Entry 1IBM (X-ray diffraction, 3.31 A resolution); this record covers chains A and P of the 24 polymer chains in the assembly.

== Chain A ==
Molecule: 16S ribosomal RNA
From: Thermus thermophilus
Sequence (1522 nucleotides; row label = number of the first residue in the row; note: 42 numbers in that range are skipped by the numbering (no residue carries them; nothing is unmodelled there); a row labelled like 190A-190L holds insertion residues (190A, then the next letters in order); numbering starts at 0):
     0 UUUGUUGGAGAGUUUGAUCCUGGCUCAGGGUGAACGCUGGCGGCGUGCCU
    50 AAGACAUGCAAGUCGUGCGGG
    73 CCGCGGGGUUUU
    88 ACUCCG
    95 UGGUC
   101 AGCGGCGGACGGGUGAGUAACGCGUGGGU
  129A G
   130 ACCUACCCGGAAGAGGGGGACAACCCGGGGAAACUCGGGCUAAUCCCCCA
   180 UGUGGACCCGC
190A-190L CCCUUGGGGUGU
   191 GUCCAAAGGGCUUU
   216 GCCCGCUUCCGGAUGGGCCCGCGUCCCAUCAGCUAGUUGGUGGGGUAAUG
   266 GCCCACCAAGGCGACGACGGGUAGCCGGUCUGAGAGGAUGGCCGGCCACA
   316 GGGGCACUGAGACACGGGCCCCACUCCUACGGGAGGCAGCAGUUAGGAAU
   366 CUUCCGCAAUGGGCGCAAGCCUGACGGAGCGACGCCGCUUGGAGGAAGAA
   416 GCCCUUCGGGGUGUAAACUCCUGAA
   442 CCCGGGACGAAACCCCCGACGA
   474 GGGGACUGACGGUACCGGG
   494 GUAAUAGCGCCGGCCAACUCCGUGCCAGCAGCCGCGGUAAUACGGAGGGC
   544 GCGAGCGUUACCCGGAUUCACUGGGCGUAAAGGGCGUGUAGGCGGCCUGG
   594 GGCGUCCCAUGUGAAAGACCACGGCUCAACCGUGGGGGAGCGUGGGAUAC
   644 GCUCAGGCUAGACGGUGGGAGAGGGUGGUGGAAUUCCCGGAGUAGCGGUG
   694 AAAUGCGCAGAUACCGGGAGGAACGCCGAUGGCGAAGGCAGCCACCUGGU
   744 CCACCCGUGACGCUGAGGCGCGAAAGCGUGGGGAGCAAACCGGAUUAGAU
   794 ACCCGGGUAGUCCACGCCCUAAACGAUGCGCGCUAGGUCUCUGGGUCU
   848 CCUGGGGGCCGAAGCUAACGCGUUAAGCGCGCCGCCUGGGGAGUACGGCC
   898 GCAAGGCUGAAACUCAAAGGAAUUGACGGGGGCCCGCACAAGCGGUGGAG
   948 CAUGUGGUUUAAUUCGAAGCAACGCGAAGAACCUUACCAGGCCUUGACAU
   998 GCUAGG
 1003A G
  1004 AACCCGGGUGAAAGCCUGGGGUGCCCC
1030A-1030D GCGA
  1031 GGGGAGCCCUAGCACAGGUGCUGCAUGGCCGUCGUCAGCUCGUGCCGUGA
  1081 GGUGUUGGGUUAAGUCCCGCAACGAGCGCAACCCCCGCCGUUAGUUGCCA
  1131 GCGGUUCGGCCGGGCACUCUAACGGGACUGCCCGCGAAA
  1171 GCGGGAGGAAGGAGGGGACGACGUCUGGUCAGCAUGGCCCUUACGGCCUG
  1221 GGCGACACACGUGCUACAAUGCCCACUACAAAGCGAUGCCACCCGGCAAC
  1271 GGGGAGCUAAUCGCAAAAAGGUGGGCCCAGUUCGGAUUGGGGUCUGCAAC
  1321 CCGACCCCAUGAAGCCGGAAUCGCUAGUAAUCGCGGAUCAG
 1361A C
  1362 CAUGCCGCGGUGAAUACGUUCCCGGGCCUUGUACACACCGCCCGUCACGC
  1412 CAUGGGAGCGGGCUCUACCCGAAGUCGCCGGG
  1446 AGCCUACGGG
  1459 CAGGCGCCGAGGGUAGGGCCCGUGACUGGGGCGAAGUCGUAACAAGGUAG
  1509 CUGUACCGGAAGGUGCGGCUGGAUCACCUCCUUUCU
Not modelled in the structure: 0-4, 1535-1544
Metal / ion sites: Mg2+ site 1: U12, G22; Mg2+ site 2: U12, C526, G527; Mg2+ site 3: G15, U920; Mg2+ site 4 near G21 (its only coordinating residue here); Mg2+ site 5: G61, G105; Mg2+ site 6: G69, G70, U98; Mg2+ site 7: A109, G331; Mg2+ site 8: A116, G117, G289; Mg2+ site 9: C174, C175; Mg2+ site 10: G181, G183; Mg2+ site 11: U182, G183; Mg2+ site 12 near A195 (its only coordinating residue here); 64 more Mg2+ sites not listed

== Chain P ==
Molecule: 30S ribosomal protein S16
From: Thermus thermophilus
Chain sequence (88 residues; each row starts with the number of its first residue):
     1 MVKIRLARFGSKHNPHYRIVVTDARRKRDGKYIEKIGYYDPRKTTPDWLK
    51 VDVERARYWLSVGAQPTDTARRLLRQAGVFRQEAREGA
Not modelled in the structure: 84-88

== How chain A and chain P interact ==
Residue-residue contacts - 88 pairs, chain A then chain P:
  C43(A) / Lys-12(P)  phosphate contact
  C43(A) / His-13(P)  salt bridge to the phosphate
  G44(A) / Ser-11(P)  phosphate contact
  G44(A) / Lys-12(P)  hydrogen bond to the phosphate
  C110(A) / Arg-25(P)  hydrogen bond to the sugar
  G112(A) / Lys-27(P)  phosphate contact
  A134(A) / Met-1(P)  base contact
  A134(A) / Arg-25(P)  base contact
  C135(A) / Met-1(P)  base contact
  C136(A) / Met-1(P)  sugar contact
  C136(A) / Gly-63(P)  hydrogen bond to the sugar
  C136(A) / Gln-65(P)  hydrogen bond to the sugar
  C137(A) / Ser-61(P)  sugar contact
  C137(A) / Gly-63(P)  hydrogen bond to the sugar
  G227(A) / Val-62(P)  sugar contact
  A228(A) / Val-2(P)  sugar contact
  A228(A) / Trp-59(P)  sugar contact
  A228(A) / Val-62(P)  sugar contact
  U229(A) / Val-2(P)  sugar contact
  U229(A) / Asp-23(P)  hydrogen bond to the sugar
  U229(A) / Arg-25(P)  base contact
  U229(A) / Ile-33(P)  phosphate contact
  U229(A) / Trp-59(P)  phosphate contact
  G230(A) / Asp-23(P)  sugar contact
  G230(A) / Arg-25(P)  hydrogen bond to the sugar
  G230(A) / Ile-33(P)  phosphate contact
  G309(A) / Asp-29(P)  sugar contact
  G309(A) / Gly-30(P)  phosphate contact
  G309(A) / Lys-31(P)  phosphate contact
  G310(A) / Arg-26(P)  salt bridge to the phosphate
  G310(A) / Lys-27(P)  salt bridge to the phosphate
  G310(A) / Gly-30(P)  phosphate contact
  G310(A) / Lys-31(P)  phosphate contact
  C311(A) / Arg-26(P)  salt bridge to the phosphate
  A374(A) / Tyr-17(P)  hydrogen bond to the sugar
  U375(A) / Leu-6(P)  phosphate contact
  U375(A) / Tyr-17(P)  sugar contact
  U375(A) / Arg-28(P)  hydrogen bond to the base
  U375(A) / Thr-69(P)  hydrogen bond to the phosphate
  G376(A) / Arg-5(P)  hydrogen bond to the phosphate
  G376(A) / Leu-6(P)  hydrogen bond to the phosphate
  G376(A) / Arg-28(P)  sugar contact
  G376(A) / Thr-67(P)  hydrogen bond to the phosphate
  G377(A) / Lys-3(P)  salt bridge to the phosphate
  G377(A) / Arg-5(P)  salt bridge to the phosphate
  G377(A) / Ala-24(P)  sugar contact
  C390(A) / Arg-28(P)  hydrogen bond to the phosphate
  G391(A) / Arg-8(P)  hydrogen bond to the phosphate
  G391(A) / Arg-28(P)  salt bridge to the phosphate
  G392(A) / Arg-8(P)  salt bridge to the phosphate
  G392(A) / Lys-12(P)  phosphate contact
  G392(A) / His-13(P)  hydrogen bond to the phosphate
  A393(A) / Lys-12(P)  salt bridge to the phosphate
  A393(A) / His-13(P)  salt bridge to the phosphate
  C449(A) / Arg-42(P)  hydrogen bond to the base
  C449(A) / Lys-43(P)  phosphate contact
  G450(A) / Pro-15(P)  sugar contact
  G450(A) / Pro-41(P)  sugar contact
  G450(A) / Arg-42(P)  sugar contact
  G450(A) / Lys-43(P)  salt bridge to the phosphate
  A452(A) / Lys-43(P)  salt bridge to the phosphate
  A452(A) / Arg-72(P)  salt bridge to the phosphate
  A453(A) / Asp-68(P)  sugar contact
  A453(A) / Arg-72(P)  sugar contact
  G462(A) / Gln-82(P)  base contact
  A463(A) / Arg-75(P)  salt bridge to the phosphate
  A463(A) / Phe-80(P)  phosphate contact
  A463(A) / Arg-81(P)  hydrogen bond to the phosphate
  A463(A) / Gln-82(P)  hydrogen bond to the sugar
  A463(A) / Glu-83(P)  hydrogen bond to the sugar
  G474(A) / Arg-75(P)  salt bridge to the phosphate
  G474(A) / Arg-81(P)  salt bridge to the phosphate
  G474(A) / Glu-83(P)  sugar contact
  A608(A) / Arg-18(P)  sugar contact
  A608(A) / Tyr-32(P)  sugar contact
  A609(A) / Arg-18(P)  salt bridge to the phosphate
  G616(A) / Thr-45(P)  sugar contact
  G617(A) / Thr-44(P)  sugar contact
  G617(A) / Thr-45(P)  sugar contact
  C623(A) / Ser-11(P)  sugar contact
  C624(A) / Phe-9(P)  phosphate contact
  C624(A) / Gly-10(P)  phosphate contact
  C624(A) / Asn-14(P)  hydrogen bond to the sugar
  G625(A) / Phe-9(P)  phosphate contact
  G625(A) / His-16(P)  sugar contact
  U626(A) / Arg-18(P)  salt bridge to the phosphate
  U626(A) / Lys-35(P)  salt bridge to the phosphate
  U626(A) / Tyr-38(P)  phosphate contact
Also at the interface, not in a pair above, chain A (45 interface residues in all): G111, G231, A451, C454, C483, A607, G627
Also at the interface, not in a pair above, chain P (50 interface residues in all): Tyr-39, Tyr-58

== Overview ==
The interface between chain A and chain P involves 45 residues on one side and 50 on the other, with 21
hydrogen bonds and 19 salt bridges. Among the polar pairs are U375(A)/Arg-28(P), C449(A)/Arg-42(P) and
C110(A)/Arg-25(P). U12(A) and G22(A) form the Mg2+ site 1.
Chain A is 16S ribosomal RNA and chain P is 30S ribosomal protein S16, both from Thermus thermophilus; the
structure, Structure of the thermus thermophilus 30S ribosomal subunit in complex with a messenger RNA
fragment and ..., was determined by X-ray diffraction (same publication as 1IBK and 1IBL).
